PDB entry 8CIM | electron microscopy, 3.00 A resolution | chains D and E of the 9 polymer chains in the assembly

[Chain D]
Protein: BA.2-07 fab heavy chain
Source organism: Homo sapiens
Notes: antibody fragment or engineered binder
Amino-acid sequence (231 residues; numbered 1 to 231; the number before each row is that of its first residue):
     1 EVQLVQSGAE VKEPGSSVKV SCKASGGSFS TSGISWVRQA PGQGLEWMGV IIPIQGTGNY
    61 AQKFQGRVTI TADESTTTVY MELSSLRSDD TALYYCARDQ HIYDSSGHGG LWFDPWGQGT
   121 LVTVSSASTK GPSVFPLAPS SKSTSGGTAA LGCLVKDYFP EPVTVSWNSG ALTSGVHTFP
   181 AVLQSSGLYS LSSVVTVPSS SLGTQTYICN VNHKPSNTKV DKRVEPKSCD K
Not modelled in the structure: 127-231
Disulfide bonds: Cys22-Cys96

[Chain E]
Protein: BA.2-07 fab light chain
Source organism: Homo sapiens
Notes: antibody fragment or engineered binder
Amino-acid sequence (214 residues; each row starts with the number of its first residue):
     1 AIRMTQSPSS LSASVGDRVT ITCRASQSIS SYLNWYQQKP GKAPKVLIYG ASSLHSGVPS
    61 RFSGSGSGTD FTLTISRLQP EDFATYYCQQ SHSSPRSFGG GTKVEIKRTV AAPSVFIFPP
   121 SDEQLKSGTA SVVCLLNNFY PREAKVQWKV DNALQSGNSQ ESVTEQDSKD STYSLSSTLT
   181 LSKADYEKHK VYACEVTHQG LSSPVTKSFN RGEC
Not modelled in the structure: 108-214
Disulfide bonds: Cys23-Cys88

[Interface between chain D and chain E]
Contacting residue pairs (35; chain D residue first):
  Gln39(D) - Gln38(E)  hydrogen bond
  Gln43(D) - Tyr87(E)
  Gly44(D) - Tyr87(E)
  Leu45(D) - Pro44(E)  hydrophobic
  Leu45(D) - Phe98(E)  hydrophobic
  Trp47(D) - Pro95(E)  hydrophobic
  Trp47(D) - Arg96(E)
  Ala61(D) - Pro95(E)  hydrophobic
  Tyr95(D) - Ala43(E)  hydrophobic
  Asp99(D) - Arg96(E)  salt bridge
  His101(D) - Tyr32(E)  hydrogen bond
  Gly107(D) - Ser31(E)  hydrogen bond (backbone-side chain)
  Gly107(D) - Tyr32(E)
  His108(D) - Ser31(E)
  His108(D) - Ser52(E)  hydrogen bond
  Gly109(D) - Ser31(E)
  Gly109(D) - Tyr32(E)
  Gly110(D) - Tyr32(E)
  Leu111(D) - Tyr32(E)  hydrophobic
  Leu111(D) - Asn34(E)  hydrogen bond (backbone-side chain)
  Leu111(D) - Ser91(E)  hydrogen bond (backbone-side chain)
  Leu111(D) - Arg96(E)
  Trp112(D) - Asn34(E)
  Trp112(D) - Tyr36(E)
  Trp112(D) - Val46(E)
  Trp112(D) - Tyr49(E)  hydrophobic
  Phe113(D) - Tyr36(E)  hydrogen bond (backbone-side chain)
  Phe113(D) - Val46(E)
  Phe113(D) - Gln89(E)
  Phe113(D) - Arg96(E)
  Asp114(D) - Val46(E)
  Trp116(D) - Tyr36(E)  hydrophobic
  Trp116(D) - Ala43(E)  hydrophobic
  Trp116(D) - Pro44(E)  hydrogen bond (side chain-backbone)
  Gly117(D) - Ala43(E)
Other interface residues (no listed pair), chain D (22 interface residues in all): Val37, Glu46, Val50
Other interface residues (no listed pair), chain E (21 interface residues in all): Ser30, Lys42, Gly50, His55, Ser94

[In short]
22 residues of chain D and 21 residues of chain E are in contact, with 8 hydrogen bonds and 1 salt bridge.
Polar contacts include Asp99(D)-Arg96(E), Gln39(D)-Gln38(E) and His101(D)-Tyr32(E).
Chain D is BA.2-07 fab heavy chain and chain E is BA.2-07 fab light chain, both from Homo sapiens; the
structure, BA.2-07 fab in complex with sars-cov-2 ba.2.12.1 spike glycoprotein, was determined by electron
microscopy.
